PDB entry 8EHQ | electron microscopy, 3.00 A resolution | chains C and R of the 9 polymer chains in the assembly

== Chain C ==
Name: DNA-directed RNA polymerase subunit beta
Source organism: Mycobacterium tuberculosis H37Rv
Notes: EC 2.7.7.6
UniProt: P9WGY9 (RPOB_MYCTU); numbering as in UniProt (aligned over 1-1178)
Sequence (1178 residues; numbered 1 to 1178; the number before each row is that of its first residue):
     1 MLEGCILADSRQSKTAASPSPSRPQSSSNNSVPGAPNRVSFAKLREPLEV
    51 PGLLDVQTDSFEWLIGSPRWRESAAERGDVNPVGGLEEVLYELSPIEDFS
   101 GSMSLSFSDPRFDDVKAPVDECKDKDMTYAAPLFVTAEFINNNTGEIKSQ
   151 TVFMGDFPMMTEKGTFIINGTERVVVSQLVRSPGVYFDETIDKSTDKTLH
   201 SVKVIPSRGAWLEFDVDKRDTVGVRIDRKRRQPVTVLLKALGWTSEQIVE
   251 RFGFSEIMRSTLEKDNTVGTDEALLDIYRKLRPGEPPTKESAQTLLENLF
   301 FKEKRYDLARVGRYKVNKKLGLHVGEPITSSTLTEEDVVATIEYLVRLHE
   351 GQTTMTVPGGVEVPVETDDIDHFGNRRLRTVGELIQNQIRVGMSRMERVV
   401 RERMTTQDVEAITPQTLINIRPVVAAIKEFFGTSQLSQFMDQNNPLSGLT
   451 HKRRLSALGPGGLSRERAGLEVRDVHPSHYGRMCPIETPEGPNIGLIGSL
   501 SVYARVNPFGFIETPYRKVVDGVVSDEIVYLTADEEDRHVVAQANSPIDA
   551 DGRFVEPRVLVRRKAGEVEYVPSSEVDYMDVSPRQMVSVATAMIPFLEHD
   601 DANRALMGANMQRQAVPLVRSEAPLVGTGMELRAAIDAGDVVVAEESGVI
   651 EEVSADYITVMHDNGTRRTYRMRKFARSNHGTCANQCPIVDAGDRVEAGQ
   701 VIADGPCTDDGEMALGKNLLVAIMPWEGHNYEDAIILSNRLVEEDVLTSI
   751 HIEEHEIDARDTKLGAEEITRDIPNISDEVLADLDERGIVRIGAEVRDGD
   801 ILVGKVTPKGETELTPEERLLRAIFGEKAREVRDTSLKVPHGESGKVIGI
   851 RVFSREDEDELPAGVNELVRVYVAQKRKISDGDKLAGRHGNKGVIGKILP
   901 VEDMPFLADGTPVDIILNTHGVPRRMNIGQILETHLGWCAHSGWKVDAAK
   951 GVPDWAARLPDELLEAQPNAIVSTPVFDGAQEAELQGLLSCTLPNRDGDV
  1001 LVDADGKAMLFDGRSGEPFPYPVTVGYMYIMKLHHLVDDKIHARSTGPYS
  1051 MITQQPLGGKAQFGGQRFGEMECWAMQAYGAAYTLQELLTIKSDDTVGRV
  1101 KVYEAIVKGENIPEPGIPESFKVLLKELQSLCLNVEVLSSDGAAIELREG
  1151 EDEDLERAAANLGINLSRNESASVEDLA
Unresolved in the structure: 1-29, 1152-1178
Curated features (UniProtKB/Swiss-Prot):
  - natural variant: Val423 (V423A: In strain: vr1), Leu436 (L436P: In strain: vr2), Ser437 (S437T: In strain: vr3), Gln438 to Asp441 (sequence variant, change not given here; In strain: RJ49), Gln438 (Q438L: In strain: vr4), Phe439 (F439V: In strain: RJ37), Met440 to Asn443 (deletion: In strain: RJ55), Asp441 (D441V: In strain: vr3), Leu449 to Lys452 (sequence variant, change not given here; In strain: RJ48), His451 (H451D: In strain: vr5; H451L: In strain: SP28; H451N: In strain: vr6; H451P: In strain: vr8; H451Q: In strain: vr1; H451R: In strain: vr7), Ser456 (S456L: In strain: vr11 and RJ37; S456Q: In strain: vr9; S456W: In strain: vr10), Leu458 (L458P: In strain: vr12 and SP22)
  - mutagenesis: Glu138 (E138R: Weakens interaction with TRCF and CarD), Ile147 (I147A: Weakens interaction with TRCF and CarD), Lys148 (K148A: Does not affect association with TRCF, but weakens interaction with CarD), Ser149 (S149A: Does not affect association with TRCF, but weakens interaction with CarD)

== Chain R ==
Molecule: 30-nt RNA strand
Sequence (30 nucleotides; row label = number of the first residue in the row):
     1 UCCGAAGCUUCGGCUUCGGCAGGAGAGGUA
Unresolved in the structure: 1
Metal / ion sites: Mg2+: A30 (shared with 3 residues of chain D)

== How chain C and chain R interact ==
Pairs across the interface (22):
  Gln435(C) with A26(R), hydrogen bond to the phosphate
  Gln438(C) with A26(R), sugar contact
  Arg465(C) with A26(R), salt bridge to the phosphate; G27(R), salt bridge to the phosphate
  Ile497(C) with G27(R), phosphate contact
  Gln614(C) with G28(R), phosphate contact; U29(R), hydrogen bond to the phosphate
  Lys809(C) with G18(R), sugar contact; G19(R), salt bridge to the phosphate
  Arg833(C) with G18(R), hydrogen bond to the phosphate; G19(R), salt bridge to the phosphate
  Lys884(C) with U29(R), phosphate contact; A30(R), salt bridge to the phosphate
  Lys892(C) with A30(R), salt bridge to the phosphate
  His1035(C) with U29(R), sugar contact
  Pro1048(C) with A21(R), base contact
  Tyr1049(C) with A21(R), base contact
  Ser1050(C) with A21(R), sugar contact; G22(R), hydrogen bond to the phosphate
  Met1051(C) with G22(R), hydrogen bond to the phosphate
  Leu1057(C) with A21(R), base contact
  Val1100(C) with C2(R), phosphate contact
Other interface residues (no listed pair), chain C (19 interface residues in all): Ser434, Pro489, Asn493
Other interface residues (no listed pair), chain R (12 interface residues in all): C20, G25

== Summary ==
The interface between chain C and chain R involves 19 residues on one side and 12 on the other; the contacts
include 5 hydrogen bonds and 6 salt bridges. Polar pairs include Gln435(C)-A26(R), Gln614(C)-U29(R) and
Arg833(C)-G18(R). From UniProt: 4 mutagenesis sites on chain C.
Chain C is DNA-directed RNA polymerase subunit beta (Mycobacterium tuberculosis H37Rv) and chain R is a 30-nt
RNA strand; the structure, Mycobacterium tuberculosis paused transcription complex with Bacillus subtilis
NusG, was determined by electron microscopy, deposited together with 8EJ3, 8EOE, 8EOF, 8EOS, 8EOT and 8EXY.
